Entry 6ALH (electron microscopy, 4.40 A resolution (low resolution: residue-level contacts below are approximate; hydrogen-bond / salt-bridge calls are withheld)); this record covers chains G and I of the 8 polymer chains in the assembly.

Chain G:
Molecule: DNA-directed RNA polymerase subunit alpha
Source organism: Escherichia coli (strain K12)
Notes: EC 2.7.7.6
Reference sequence: P0A7Z4 (RPOA_ECOLI); residues 1-234 here = UniProt positions 1-234
Chain sequence (239 residues; each row starts with the number of its first residue):
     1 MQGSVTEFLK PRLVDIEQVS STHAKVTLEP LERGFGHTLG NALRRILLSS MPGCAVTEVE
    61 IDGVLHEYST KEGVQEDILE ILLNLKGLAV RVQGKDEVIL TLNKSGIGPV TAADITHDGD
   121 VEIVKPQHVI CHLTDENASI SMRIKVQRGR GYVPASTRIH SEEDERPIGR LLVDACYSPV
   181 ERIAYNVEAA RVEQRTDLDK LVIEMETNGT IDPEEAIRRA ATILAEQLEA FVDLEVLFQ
Not modelled in the structure: 1-6, 160-166, 235-239
Construct notes: expression tag (235-239)
Curated features (UniProtKB/Swiss-Prot):
  - region: E162 to E165 (Required for interaction with Crp at class II promoters)

Chain I:
Molecule: DNA-directed RNA polymerase subunit beta
Source organism: Escherichia coli (strain K12)
Notes: EC 2.7.7.6
Reference sequence: P0A8V2 (RPOB_ECOLI); numbering as in UniProt (aligned over 1-1342)
Chain sequence (1342 residues; numbered 1 to 1342; the number before each row is that of its first residue):
     1 MVYSYTEKKR IRKDFGKRPQ VLDVPYLLSI QLDSFQKFIE QDPEGQYGLE AAFRSVFPIQ
    61 SYSGNSELQY VSYRLGEPVF DVQECQIRGV TYSAPLRVKL RLVIYEREAP EGTVKDIKEQ
   121 EVYMGEIPLM TDNGTFVING TERVIVSQLH RSPGVFFDSD KGKTHSSGKV LYNARIIPYR
   181 GSWLDFEFDP KDNLFVRIDR RRKLPATIIL RALNYTTEQI LDLFFEKVIF EIRDNKLQME
   241 LVPERLRGET ASFDIEANGK VYVEKGRRIT ARHIRQLEKD DVKLIEVPVE YIAGKVVAKD
   301 YIDESTGELI CAANMELSLD LLAKLSQSGH KRIETLFTND LDHGPYISET LRVDPTNDRL
   361 SALVEIYRMM RPGEPPTREA AESLFENLFF SEDRYDLSAV GRMKFNRSLL REEIEGSGIL
   421 SKDDIIDVMK KLIDIRNGKG EVDDIDHLGN RRIRSVGEMA ENQFRVGLVR VERAVKERLS
   481 LGDLDTLMPQ DMINAKPISA AVKEFFGSSQ LSQFMDQNNP LSEITHKRRI SALGPGGLTR
   541 ERAGFEVRDV HPTHYGRVCP IETPEGPNIG LINSLSVYAQ TNEYGFLETP YRKVTDGVVT
   601 DEIHYLSAIE EGNYVIAQAN SNLDEEGHFV EDLVTCRSKG ESSLFSRDQV DYMDVSTQQV
   661 VSVGASLIPF LEHDDANRAL MGANMQRQAV PTLRADKPLV GTGMERAVAV DSGVTAVAKR
   721 GGVVQYVDAS RIVIKVNEDE MYPGEAGIDI YNLTKYTRSN QNTCINQMPC VSLGEPVERG
   781 DVLADGPSTD LGELALGQNM RVAFMPWNGY NFEDSILVSE RVVQEDRFTT IHIQELACVS
   841 RDTKLGPEEI TADIPNVGEA ALSKLDESGI VYIGAEVTGG DILVGKVTPK GETQLTPEEK
   901 LLRAIFGEKA SDVKDSSLRV PNGVSGTVID VQVFTRDGVE KDKRALEIEE MQLKQAKKDL
   961 SEELQILEAG LFSRIRAVLV AGGVEAEKLD KLPRDRWLEL GLTDEEKQNQ LEQLAEQYDE
  1021 LKHEFEKKLE AKRRKITQGD DLAPGVLKIV KVYLAVKRRI QPGDKMAGRH GNKGVISKIN
  1081 PIEDMPYDEN GTPVDIVLNP LGVPSRMNIG QILETHLGMA AKGIGDKINA MLKQQQEVAK
  1141 LREFIQRAYD LGADVRQKVD LSTFSDEEVM RLAENLRKGM PIATPVFDGA KEAEIKELLK
  1201 LGDLPTSGQI RLYDGRTGEQ FERPVTVGYM YMLKLNHLVD DKMHARSTGS YSLVTQQPLG
  1261 GKAQFGGQRF GEMEVWALEA YGAAYTLQEM LTVKSDDVNG RTKMYKNIVD GNHQMEPGMP
  1321 ESFNVLLKEI RSLGINIELE DE
Not modelled in the structure: 1, 891-912
Curated features (UniProtKB/Swiss-Prot):
  - modified residue (N6-acetyllysine): K1022, K1200

How chain G and chain I interact:
Pairs across the interface (62):
  H37(G) - G1218(I)
  N41(G) - G1215(I)
  N41(G) - R1216(I)
  N41(G) - T1217(I)
  N41(G) - G1218(I)
  R44(G) - Y1087(I)
  R45(G) - E1083(I)
  R45(G) - D1084(I)
  L48(G) - E1083(I)
  S49(G) - E1083(I)
  H66(G) - I873(I)
  H66(G) - G874(I)
  H66(G) - V928(I)
  H66(G) - I929(I)
  Y68(G) - Y756(I)
  Y68(G) - I929(I)
  Y68(G) - A1055(I)
  Y68(G) - K1057(I)
  T70(G) - A729(I)
  T70(G) - K755(I)
  E72(G) - Y726(I)
  E72(G) - D728(I)
  G73(G) - D728(I)
  V74(G) - D728(I)
  V74(G) - A729(I)
  Q75(G) - V727(I)
  Q75(G) - A729(I)
  Q75(G) - P769(I)
  E76(G) - A729(I)
  D77(G) - K755(I)
  D77(G) - Y756(I)
  D77(G) - N766(I)
  D77(G) - M768(I)
  L79(G) - L693(I)
  E80(G) - R694(I)
  E80(G) - M768(I)
  L83(G) - L693(I)
  L83(G) - R694(I)
  K86(G) - Q824(I)
  K86(G) - D826(I)
  T134(G) - Y726(I)
  T134(G) - V727(I)
  T134(G) - L773(I)
  Y152(G) - E820(I)
  Y152(G) - V823(I)
  Y152(G) - Q824(I)
  Y152(G) - D826(I)
  I159(G) - E876(I)
  R170(G) - E876(I)
  L172(G) - E876(I)
  D174(G) - D826(I)
  D174(G) - R1059(I)
  E181(G) - R821(I)
  R182(G) - N1090(I)
  R182(G) - G1091(I)
  R182(G) - T1092(I)
  I183(G) - G1091(I)
  A184(G) - N1090(I)
  A184(G) - G1091(I)
  Y185(G) - Y1087(I)
  Y185(G) - G1218(I)
  N186(G) - E1089(I)
Also at the interface, not in a pair above, chain G (37 interface residues in all): L65, E67, K71, L133, A155, I168
Also at the interface, not in a pair above, chain I (43 interface residues in all): S730, R731, V771, E825, I831, T927, K958

Summary:
Chain G and chain I form an interface of 37 and 43 residues respectively.
Here chain G is DNA-directed RNA polymerase subunit alpha and chain I is DNA-directed RNA polymerase subunit
beta, both from Escherichia coli (strain K12). Entry 6ALH (CryoEM structure of E.coli RNA polymerase
elongation complex) was determined by electron microscopy, deposited together with 6ALF and 6ALG.
